PDB entry 3LAH | X-ray diffraction, 2.00 A resolution | chain A

[Chain A]
Name: Methyl-accepting chemotaxis protein
Organism: Thermoanaerobacter tengcongensis
UniProt: Q8RBX6 (Q8RBX6_THETN); residues 1-188 here = UniProt positions 1-188
Sequence (188 residues; numbered 1 to 188; the number before each row is that of its first residue):
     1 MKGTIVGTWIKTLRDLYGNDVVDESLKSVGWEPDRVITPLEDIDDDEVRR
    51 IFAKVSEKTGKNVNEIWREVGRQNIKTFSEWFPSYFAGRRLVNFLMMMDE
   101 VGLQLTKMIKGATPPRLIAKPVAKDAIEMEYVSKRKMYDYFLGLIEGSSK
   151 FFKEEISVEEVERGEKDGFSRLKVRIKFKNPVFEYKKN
Differences from the reference sequence: engineered mutation Gly102 (His in Q8RBX6)
Ligand contacts: heme (HEM): Met1, Lys2, Thr4, Ile5, Phe78, Tyr85, Phe86, Phe94, Met98, Val101, Leu105, Gly111, Ala112, Thr113, Pro114, Pro115, Leu117, Met129, Tyr131, Ser133, Arg135, Met137, Tyr140, Phe141, Leu144, Ile145, Ser148
From the paper describing this entry:
  - binding site for imidazole: Tyr140

[Overview]
Chain A binds heme. The paper reports a binding site for imidazole at Tyr140.
Chain A is Methyl-accepting chemotaxis protein (Thermoanaerobacter tengcongensis); the structure, Structural
insights into the molecular mechanism of H-NOX activation, was determined by X-ray diffraction together with
3LAI from the same study.
